Entry 2JK5 (X-ray diffraction, 2.40 A resolution); this record covers chains A and B of the 3 polymer chains in the assembly.

Chain A:
Protein: Antibody fab fragment light chain
From: Mus musculus
Notes: antibody fragment or engineered binder
Chain sequence (219 residues; numbered 1 to 219; the number before each row is that of its first residue):
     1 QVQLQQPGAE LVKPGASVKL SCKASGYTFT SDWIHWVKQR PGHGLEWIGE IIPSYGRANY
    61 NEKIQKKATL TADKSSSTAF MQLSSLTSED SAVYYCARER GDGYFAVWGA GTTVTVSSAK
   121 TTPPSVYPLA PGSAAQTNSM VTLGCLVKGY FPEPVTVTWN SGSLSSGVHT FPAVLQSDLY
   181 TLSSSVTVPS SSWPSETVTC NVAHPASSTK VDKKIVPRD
Disulfides: C22-C96, C145-C200

Chain B:
Protein: Antibody fab fragment heavy chain
From: Mus musculus
Notes: antibody fragment or engineered binder
Chain sequence (212 residues; numbered 1 to 212; the number before each row is that of its first residue):
     1 DILLTQSPAI LSVSPGERVS FSCRASQSIG TDIHWYQQRT NGSPRLLIKY ASESISGIPS
    61 RFSGSGSGTD FTLSINSVES EDIANYYCQQ SNRWPFTFGS GTKLEIKRAD AAPTVSIFPP
   121 SSEQLTSGGA SVVCFLNNFY PKDINVKWKI DGSERQNGVL NSWTDQDSKD STYSMSSTLT
   181 LTKDEYERHN SYTCEATHKT STSPIVKSFN RN
Disulfides: C23-C88, C134-C194

Interface between chain A and chain B:
Contacting residue pairs - 76 pairs, chain A then chain B:
  H35(A) with F96(B)
  Q39(A) with Q38(B), hydrogen bond; Y87(B)
  H43(A) with Y87(B)
  G44(A) with Y87(B)
  L45(A) with P44(B), hydrophobic; Y87(B), hydrophobic; F98(B)
  W47(A) with W94(B), hydrophobic; P95(B), hydrophobic
  E50(A) with W94(B), hydrogen bond
  N59(A) with W94(B)
  Y60(A) with W94(B)
  K63(A) with D1(B)
  Y95(A) with Q38(B), hydrogen bond; G42(B), hydrogen bond (side chain-backbone); S43(B)
  E99(A) with F96(B)
  D102(A) with Y50(B), hydrogen bond (backbone-side chain)
  G103(A) with H34(B); Q89(B), hydrogen bond (backbone-side chain); S91(B); F96(B)
  Y104(A) with H34(B); Y36(B); L46(B), hydrophobic; K49(B), hydrogen bond; Y50(B), hydrophobic; Q89(B)
  F105(A) with Y36(B), hydrogen bond (backbone-side chain); L46(B); Q89(B); F98(B), hydrophobic
  W108(A) with Y36(B); P44(B); F98(B), hydrophobic
  G109(A) with S43(B)
  Y127(A) with S121(B); Q124(B); S127(B)
  P128(A) with S121(B); E123(B)
  L129(A) with F118(B); V133(B), hydrophobic; F135(B), hydrophobic
  A130(A) with F118(B)
  P131(A) with F118(B)
  T142(A) with S116(B); F118(B)
  L146(A) with S131(B)
  K148(A) with T180(B)
  S165(A) with K169(B)
  G167(A) with K169(B)
  V168(A) with K169(B), hydrogen bond (backbone-side chain)
  H169(A) with N137(B), hydrogen bond; N138(B), hydrogen bond; D167(B), salt bridge; S174(B), hydrogen bond
  F171(A) with F135(B), hydrophobic; N137(B); S162(B); T164(B); S174(B); M175(B); S176(B)
  P172(A) with S162(B), hydrogen bond (backbone-side chain); W163(B)
  V174(A) with L160(B), hydrophobic; N161(B)
  S183(A) with F135(B)
  S184(A) with F135(B)
  S185(A) with F135(B); N137(B), hydrogen bond
  K213(A) with E123(B), salt bridge
  R218(A) with P119(B); P120(B), hydrogen bond (side chain-backbone)
Other interface residues (no listed pair), chain A (46 interface residues in all): V37, A106, A110, G132, L143, S166, T170, Q176

Overview:
46 residues of chain A and 41 residues of chain B are in contact; the contacts include 15 hydrogen bonds and 2
salt bridges. Among the polar pairs are H169(A)-D167(B), K213(A)-E123(B) and Q39(A)-Q38(B).
Chain A is Antibody fab fragment light chain and chain B is Antibody fab fragment heavy chain, both from Mus
musculus; the structure, Potassium Channel KcsA in complex with Tetrabutylammonium in high K, was determined
by X-ray diffraction together with 4UUJ and 2W0F from the same study.
